Entry 8K5O (electron microscopy, 2.42 A resolution); this record covers chains L and M of the 56 polymer chains in the assembly.

# Chain L
Molecule: Reaction center protein L chain
Organism: Halorhodospira halochloris
Reference sequence: A0A0X8XAH6 (A0A0X8XAH6_HALHR); residue numbers follow UniProt; this construct covers 1-279
Sequence (279 residues; each row starts with the number of its first residue):
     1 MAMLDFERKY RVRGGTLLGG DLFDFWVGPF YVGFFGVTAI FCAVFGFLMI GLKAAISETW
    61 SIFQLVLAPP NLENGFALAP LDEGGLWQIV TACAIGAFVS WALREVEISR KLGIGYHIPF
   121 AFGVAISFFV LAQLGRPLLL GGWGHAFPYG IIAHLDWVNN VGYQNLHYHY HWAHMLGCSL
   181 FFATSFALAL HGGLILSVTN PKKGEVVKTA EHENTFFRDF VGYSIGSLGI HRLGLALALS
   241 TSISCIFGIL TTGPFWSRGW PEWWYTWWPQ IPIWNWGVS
Disordered / not traced: 1, 277-279
Ion coordination: Fe ion: His191, His231 (shared with His219(M), Glu234(M), His266(M) of chain M)
Residues lining bound ligands:
  - Trans-Geranyl Bacteriochlorophyll B (A1LZM), molecule 1: Phe47, Ile50, Phe98, Phe128, Phe129, Phe147, Tyr149, Gly150, Ile151, Ile152, His154, Leu155, Val158, Ile249
  - Trans-Geranyl Bacteriochlorophyll B (A1LZM), molecule 2: Phe98, Phe122, Ala125, Ile126, Phe128, Val158, Asn159, Val161, Gly162, Tyr163, Tyr168, His169, Ala173, His174, Gly177, Cys178, Phe181, Phe182, Ser242, Ser244, Cys245, Gly248, Ile249, Thr252
  - Trans-Geranyl Bacteriochlorophyll B (A1LZM), molecule 3: Val158, Tyr163, His169, Phe182
  - Trans-Geranyl Bacteriochlorophyll B (A1LZM), molecule 4: His169, His174, Met175, Cys178, Ser179, Phe182, Ala183, Phe186, Phe220, Val221
  - Trans-Geranyl Bacteriopheophytin B (A1LZP), molecule 1: Cys42, Ala43, Gly46, Phe47, Ile50, Val90, Cys93, Ala94, Ala97, Phe98, Trp101, Glu105, Ile118, Ala121, Phe122, Ala125, Phe147, Pro148, Tyr149, Gly150, Ile151, His154, Ala238, Leu239, Ser242
  - Trans-Geranyl Bacteriopheophytin B (A1LZP), molecule 2: Phe182, Ser185, Phe186, Ala189, Leu190, Phe217, Phe220, Val221
  - menaquinone 8 (MQ8): Val27, Phe30, Tyr31, Val32, Gly36, Val37, Ile40, Trp101, Arg104
  - Ubiquinone-8 (UQ8): Leu176, Ser179, Leu180, Ala183, Phe186, Ala187, Leu190, His191, Leu194, Glu213, Asn214, Phe217, Tyr223, Ser224, Ile225, Gly226, Ser227, Ile230, Leu233, Leu237

# Chain M
Molecule: Reaction center protein M chain
Organism: Halorhodospira halochloris
Reference sequence: A0A0X8X847 (A0A0X8X847_HALHR); numbering as in UniProt (aligned over 1-320)
Sequence (320 residues; numbered 1 to 320; the number before each row is that of its first residue):
     1 MAEYQNVFTR VQVRGPAEQG LEVPGGSWNR VGRPRFSYLL GKIGDAQVGP IYLGATGVVA
    61 SLGFLIFCLM VGFNWLAAVD WSVREVFRQF WWLAVEVPPP EYGLRIPPFN DGGWFLWGLA
   121 ICSLSLLMWW ARTYIRARAL GLGTHVAWAF AAALWFYFII TIIRPVAIGS WDESLPIGMF
   181 AHLDWLVAIS ERYGNFYYNP FHMLSIAFCF GSALLFAAHG ATILATGRYN SEREIEQITD
   241 RGTGSERAAL FWRWTMGFNA TMESIHRWGY WMAILVPLVA SIGLFLSGTV IESWYEWGLK
   301 HNLVPIYEEL SDPARNPAAQ
Disordered / not traced: 1, 320
Ion coordination: Fe ion: His219, Glu234, His266 (shared with His191(L), His231(L) of chain L)
Residues lining bound ligands:
  - Trans-Geranyl Bacteriochlorophyll B (A1LZM), molecule 1: Ile51, Trp91, Trp129, Phe156, Tyr157, Ile160, Leu175, Met179, Phe180, His182, Leu183, Trp185, Leu186
  - Trans-Geranyl Bacteriochlorophyll B (A1LZM), molecule 2: Phe64, Phe67, Cys68, Cys122, Leu126, Ala153, Leu154, Phe156, Tyr157, Ile160, Trp185, Leu186, Val187, Ile189, Ser190, Glu191, Asn195, Phe196, Tyr197, Asn199, Phe201, His202, Ser205, Ile206, Cys209, Phe210, Val276, Pro277, Ala280, Gly283, Leu284
  - Trans-Geranyl Bacteriochlorophyll B (A1LZM), molecule 3: Leu186, Tyr197, Phe210
  - Trans-Geranyl Bacteriochlorophyll B (A1LZM), molecule 4: Tyr197, His202, Met203, Ile206, Ala207, Phe210, Gly211, Leu214, Met272
  - Trans-Geranyl Bacteriopheophytin B (A1LZP), molecule 1: Ile51, Tyr52, Leu53, Gly57, Val58, Ser61, Phe64, Leu65, Leu126, Trp129, Arg132, Thr133, Val146, Ala149, Phe150, Ala153, Ala273, Ile274, Val276, Pro277
  - Trans-Geranyl Bacteriopheophytin B (A1LZP), molecule 2: Phe210, Ala213, Leu214, Ala217, Ala218, Trp252, Thr255, Met256
  - 2-O-octyl-beta-D-glucopyranose (BGL): Thr56, Leu124, Leu127, Met128, Ala131, Ile135
  - menaquinone 8 (MQ8), molecule 1: Phe67, Cys68, Val71, Gly72, Trp75, Phe115, Leu119, Cys122, Tyr157, Thr161, Leu175, Pro176, Ile177, Gly178, His182
  - menaquinone 8 (MQ8), molecule 2: Leu214, Leu215, Ala218, His219, Thr222, Ile223, Ser245, Ala248, Ala249, Trp252, Thr255, Met256, Phe258, Asn259, Ala260, Thr261, Met262, Ile265, Trp268, Met272

# How chain L and chain M interact
Residue-residue contacts (233):
  Leu4(L) with Leu250(M), hydrophobic; Arg253(M); Asn259(M)
  Phe6(L) with Arg241(M); Glu246(M); Leu250(M), hydrophobic
  Glu7(L) with Leu250(M); Arg253(M), salt bridge; Trp254(M), hydrogen bond
  Lys9(L) with Glu246(M), salt bridge
  Tyr10(L) with Thr243(M), hydrogen bond; Glu246(M), hydrogen bond; Arg247(M); Leu250(M), hydrophobic; Trp254(M)
  Arg11(L) with Trp254(M)
  Trp26(L) with Trp254(M)
  Pro29(L) with Arg253(M); Trp254(M); Gly257(M)
  Phe30(L) with Trp254(M); Thr255(M); Met256(M); Gly257(M)
  Tyr31(L) with Trp254(M), hydrogen bond (backbone-backbone)
  Ser61(L) with Asn302(M), hydrogen bond (side chain-backbone)
  Phe63(L) with Asn302(M); Leu303(M); Pro305(M)
  Gln64(L) with Asn302(M); Val304(M), hydrogen bond (side chain-backbone); Pro305(M); Ile306(M)
  Trp101(L) with Thr255(M)
  Arg104(L) with Trp254(M), hydrogen bond (side chain-backbone); Thr255(M), hydrogen bond (side chain-backbone)
  Glu105(L) with Phe251(M); Thr255(M)
  Ile108(L) with Phe251(M), hydrophobic; Trp254(M), hydrophobic; Thr255(M)
  Ser109(L) with Phe251(M)
  Lys111(L) with Trp254(M)
  Leu112(L) with Tyr229(M); Arg247(M), hydrogen bond (backbone-side chain); Leu250(M); Phe251(M); Trp254(M), hydrophobic
  Gly113(L) with Arg228(M), hydrogen bond (backbone-side chain); Tyr229(M), hydrogen bond (backbone-side chain)
  Ile114(L) with Ala225(M); Thr226(M); Arg228(M); Tyr229(M), hydrophobic; Arg247(M); Phe251(M), hydrophobic
  Gly115(L) with Ala225(M), hydrogen bond (backbone-backbone); Arg228(M)
  His117(L) with Gln5(M), hydrogen bond (side chain-backbone); Ala221(M); Leu224(M); Ala225(M)
  Ile118(L) with Ala221(M); Thr222(M); Phe251(M), hydrophobic; Trp252(M), hydrophobic
  Ile152(L) with Tyr198(M), hydrophobic; Met203(M), hydrophobic; Leu303(M); Pro305(M)
  Ala153(L) with Pro305(M); Tyr307(M)
  Leu155(L) with Tyr197(M)
  Asp156(L) with Tyr198(M), hydrogen bond; Pro305(M); Tyr307(M), hydrogen bond
  Val158(L) with Tyr197(M)
  Asn159(L) with Asn195(M); Tyr197(M)
  Tyr163(L) with Val187(M); Glu191(M), hydrogen bond
  His167(L) with Leu183(M); Asp184(M), salt bridge; Val187(M)
  His169(L) with Leu183(M); Leu186(M); Val187(M)
  Tyr170(L) with Phe180(M), hydrogen bond (side chain-backbone); Leu183(M), hydrophobic; Asp184(M), hydrogen bond
  Met175(L) with Trp91(M), hydrophobic; Phe180(M), hydrophobic
  Phe181(L) with Cys209(M); Phe210(M), hydrophobic; Ala213(M), hydrophobic
  Thr184(L) with Ala213(M); Phe216(M)
  Ser185(L) with Cys209(M), hydrogen bond; Ser212(M); Ala273(M)
  Ala187(L) with Phe216(M), hydrophobic
  Leu188(L) with Ser212(M); Phe216(M), hydrophobic; Gly269(M); Ala273(M), hydrophobic
  Ala189(L) with Ala149(M), hydrophobic; Tyr270(M); Ala273(M); Ile274(M), hydrophobic
  Leu190(L) with Val146(M)
  His191(L) with His219(M); Glu234(M), salt bridge; His266(M), hydrogen bond
  Gly192(L) with His266(M); Tyr270(M)
  Gly193(L) with His145(M); Val146(M); Tyr270(M)
  Leu194(L) with Val146(M)
  Ile195(L) with Glu234(M); Ile235(M), hydrophobic; Ile238(M), hydrophobic; His266(M)
  Leu196(L) with His145(M); Glu263(M); His266(M); Arg267(M)
  Ser197(L) with Leu142(M); Gly143(M), hydrogen bond (backbone-backbone); His145(M), hydrogen bond (backbone-side chain)
  Val198(L) with Leu142(M), hydrophobic; Ile235(M), hydrophobic
  Thr199(L) with Ile235(M); Ile238(M); Glu263(M)
  Asn200(L) with Gly143(M); His145(M); Glu263(M), hydrogen bond; Arg267(M), hydrogen bond
  Pro201(L) with Gly141(M); Leu142(M); Gly143(M)
  Lys202(L) with Arg138(M)
  Glu205(L) with Gly141(M)
  Val207(L) with Ile235(M), hydrophobic; Thr239(M)
  Lys208(L) with Leu140(M); Gly141(M), hydrogen bond (side chain-backbone); Leu142(M); Ile235(M)
  Glu211(L) with Leu21(M)
  His212(L) with Leu21(M); Leu140(M), hydrogen bond (side chain-backbone)
  Glu213(L) with Ile235(M)
  Asn214(L) with Asp45(M), hydrogen bond
  Thr215(L) with Gly20(M); Leu21(M), hydrogen bond (side chain-backbone); Arg30(M), hydrogen bond; Leu140(M)
  Phe216(L) with Thr133(M); Arg136(M); Ala137(M); Leu140(M), hydrophobic; Leu142(M), hydrophobic; Val146(M), hydrophobic
  Arg218(L) with Glu18(M), salt bridge; Asp45(M), salt bridge; Gln47(M); Gly49(M); Pro50(M); Ile51(M); Tyr52(M)
  Asp219(L) with Arg30(M), salt bridge; Pro50(M); Ile51(M); Tyr52(M), hydrogen bond (backbone-backbone); Arg132(M), hydrogen bond (backbone-side chain); Arg136(M)
  Phe220(L) with Trp129(M); Arg132(M), hydrogen bond (backbone-side chain); Thr133(M)
  Val221(L) with Ile51(M); Trp129(M), hydrophobic
  Gly222(L) with Val48(M); Gly49(M), hydrogen bond (backbone-backbone); Ile51(M)
  Tyr223(L) with Leu40(M), hydrophobic; Asp45(M), hydrogen bond (side chain-backbone); Gln47(M); Val48(M), hydrophobic
  Ser224(L) with Asp45(M)
  Ile225(L) with Gly44(M); Asp45(M), hydrogen bond (backbone-backbone)
  Gly226(L) with Asp45(M), hydrogen bond (backbone-side chain)
  Ser227(L) with Glu232(M)
  Leu228(L) with Asn6(M); Leu224(M), hydrophobic
  Gly229(L) with Ile43(M); Gly44(M)
  His231(L) with His219(M), hydrogen bond; Gly220(M); Ile223(M); Leu224(M); Glu234(M), salt bridge
  Arg232(L) with Tyr4(M), hydrogen bond; Asn6(M), hydrogen bond (side chain-backbone); Val7(M), hydrogen bond (side chain-backbone); Phe8(M), hydrogen bond (side chain-backbone); Thr9(M), hydrogen bond; Lys42(M), hydrogen bond (side chain-backbone); Ile43(M), hydrogen bond (side chain-backbone); Leu224(M)
  Gly234(L) with Phe216(M)
  Leu235(L) with Ala217(M); Ala221(M), hydrophobic; Leu224(M), hydrophobic
  Ala238(L) with Ala213(M); Ala217(M), hydrophobic
  Trp264(L) with Trp91(M); Trp92(M), hydrophobic; Phe180(M), hydrophobic
  Tyr265(L) with Trp92(M)
  Trp268(L) with Phe87(M), hydrogen bond (side chain-backbone); Arg88(M), hydrogen bond (side chain-backbone); Trp91(M); Trp92(M)
  Pro269(L) with Arg88(M), hydrogen bond (backbone-side chain); Trp92(M), hydrophobic
  Trp274(L) with Arg84(M); Phe87(M), hydrophobic; Arg88(M)
  Asn275(L) with Arg88(M), hydrogen bond
  Trp276(L) with Arg84(M)
Other interface residues (no listed pair), chain L (100 interface residues in all): Ala2, Val66, Pro119, Ala121, Thr209, Ile230, Leu233, Leu237, Leu239, Thr241, Pro261, Ile273
Other interface residues (no listed pair), chain M (102 interface residues in all): Val23, Phe90, Leu215, Ala218, Ala249, Val276

# Overview
Chain L and chain M form an interface of 100 and 102 residues respectively, with 48 hydrogen bonds and 8 salt
bridges. Polar contacts include Glu7(L)-Arg253(M), Lys9(L)-Glu246(M) and His167(L)-Asp184(M).
Here chain L is Reaction center protein L chain and chain M is Reaction center protein M chain, both from
Halorhodospira halochloris. Entry 8K5O (Cryo-EM structure of the RC-LH core comples from Halorhodospira
halochloris) was determined by electron microscopy.
